Entry 1YHU (X-ray diffraction, 3.15 A resolution); this record covers chains D and K of the 24 polymer chains in the assembly.

[Chain D]
Name: hemoglobin B2 chain
Organism: Riftia pachyptila
UniProtKB: Q8IFJ9 (Q8IFJ9_RIFPA); residues 16-132 here correspond to UniProt positions 1-117 (UniProt number = residue number - 15)
Amino-acid sequence (149 residues; each row starts with the number of its first residue):
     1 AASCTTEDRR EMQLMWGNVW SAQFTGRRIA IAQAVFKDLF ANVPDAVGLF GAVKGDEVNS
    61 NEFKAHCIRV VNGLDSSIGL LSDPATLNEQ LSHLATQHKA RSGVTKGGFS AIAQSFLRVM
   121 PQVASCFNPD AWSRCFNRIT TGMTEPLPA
Disulfide bonds: Cys4-Cys135
Metal / ion sites: heme Fe: His98 (together with oxygen molecule)
Ligand contacts:
  - heme (HEM): Leu39, Leu49, Phe50, Ala52, Val53, His66, Arg69, Val70, Gly73, Leu74, Leu94, Gln97, His98, Arg101, Val104, Gly108, Phe109, Ile112, Phe136, Met143
  - oxygen molecule (OXY): Phe36, Phe50, His66, Val70, His98

[Chain K]
Name: hemoglobin B1a chain
Organism: Riftia pachyptila
UniProtKB: Q8IFK2 (Q8IFK2_RIFPA); residues 16-133 here correspond to UniProt positions 1-118 (UniProt number = residue number - 15)
Amino-acid sequence (148 residues; row label = number of the first residue in the row):
     1 AANCADAAAA IVQAQWEDVW SAAAAAASRV SAGEEVFAAL FKMVPAAKNL FTRVNVADIN
    61 SPEFQGHVVR VMGGLDILIN ALDDIPTLES MLDHLAGQHA VRDGVTGAGF QLMATVLMES
   121 LPQVVEGFNP DAWASCLAGI AAAISSAL
Disulfide bonds: Cys4-Cys136
Metal / ion sites: heme Fe: His99 (together with oxygen molecule)
Ligand contacts:
  - heme (HEM): Leu40, Leu50, Phe51, Arg53, Val54, His67, Arg70, Val71, Gly74, Leu75, Leu78, Leu95, Gln98, His99, Arg102, Val105, Gly109, Phe110, Met113, Ile144
  - oxygen molecule (OXY): Phe37, Phe51, His67, Val71, His99

[Chain D / chain K interface]
Pairs across the interface (13):
  Ser3(D) - Ser135(K)
  Thr5(D) - Ala5(K)
  Thr6(D) - Ala7(K)
  Thr6(D) - Ala8(K)  hydrogen bond (side chain-backbone)
  Glu7(D) - Ala5(K)
  Glu7(D) - Asp6(K)
  Glu7(D) - Ala7(K)  hydrogen bond (side chain-backbone)
  Arg9(D) - Asp131(K)  salt bridge
  Pro84(D) - Asn129(K)
  Pro84(D) - Pro130(K)  hydrophobic
  Pro84(D) - Asp131(K)
  Ala85(D) - Pro130(K)
  Arg138(D) - Asp131(K)  salt bridge
Interface residues without a listed pair, chain D (9 interface residues in all): Asn88
Interface residues without a listed pair, chain K (10 interface residues in all): Ile11, Phe128

[Overview]
Chain D and chain K form an interface of 9 and 10 residues respectively, with 2 hydrogen bonds and 2 salt
bridges. Polar contacts include Arg9(D)-Asp131(K), Arg138(D)-Asp131(K) and Thr6(D)-Ala8(K). Chain D binds heme
and oxygen molecule. Ligands of chain K: heme and oxygen molecule.
Here chain D is hemoglobin B2 chain and chain K is hemoglobin B1a chain, both from Riftia pachyptila. Entry
1YHU (Crystal structure of Riftia pachyptila C1 hemoglobin reveals novel assembly of 24 subunits) was
determined by X-ray diffraction.
